PDB entry 5C80 | X-ray diffraction, 2.24 A resolution | chains A and C of the 6 polymer chains in the assembly

Chain A (and C):
Molecule: Uridine phosphorylase
Source organism: Vibrio cholerae
Notes: EC 2.4.2.3; chain C of this document is another copy of the same molecule, construct and numbering; everything in this record applies to it too
Reference sequence: Q9K4U1 (Q9K4U1_VIBCL); residue numbers follow UniProt; this construct covers 1-253
Chain sequence (253 residues; row label = number of the first residue in the row):
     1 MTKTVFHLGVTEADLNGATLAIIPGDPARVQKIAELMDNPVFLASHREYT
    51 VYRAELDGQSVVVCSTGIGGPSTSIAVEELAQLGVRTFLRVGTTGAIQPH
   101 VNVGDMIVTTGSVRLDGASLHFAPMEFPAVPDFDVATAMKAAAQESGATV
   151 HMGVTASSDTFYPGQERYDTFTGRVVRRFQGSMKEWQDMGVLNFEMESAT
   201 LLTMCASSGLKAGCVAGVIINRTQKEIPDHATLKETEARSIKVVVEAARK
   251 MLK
Unresolved in the structure: 1-2
Bound ions: Na+: Glu48, Ile68, Ser72 (shared with 3 residues of chain B)
Ligand contacts:
  - uridine (URI), molecule 1: Phe6, His7, Arg47
  - uridine (URI), molecule 2: Ile68, Arg90, Thr93, Thr94, Gly95, Phe161, Gln165, Arg167, Phe194, Glu195, Met196, Glu197, Ile219, Ile220

How chain A and chain C interact:
Pairs across the interface (7; chain A residue first):
  Arg174(A) - Asp188(C)
  Arg174(A) - Met189(C)
  Val176(A) - Met189(C)  hydrophobic
  Arg177(A) - Arg177(C)  hydrogen bond (side chain-backbone)
  Arg177(A) - Arg178(C)  hydrogen bond (side chain-backbone)
  Arg177(A) - Gln180(C)  hydrogen bond (side chain-backbone)
  Arg177(A) - Glu185(C)  salt bridge
Also at the interface, not in a pair above, chain A (4 interface residues in all): Gln180
Also at the interface, not in a pair above, chain C (8 interface residues in all): Gly181, Ser182

Summary:
The interface between chain A and chain C involves 4 residues on one side and 8 on the other, with 3 hydrogen
bonds and 1 salt bridge. Among the polar pairs are Arg177(A)-Glu185(C), Arg177(A)-Arg177(C) and
Arg177(A)-Arg178(C). Ligands of chain A: uridine.
Chain A and chain C are both Uridine phosphorylase (Vibrio cholerae); the structure, X-ray structure uridine
phosphorylase from Vibrio cholerae in complex with uridine at 2.24 A resolution, was determined by X-ray
diffraction (same publication as 4OEH, 4OGL, 4LZW and 4IP0).
